PDB entry 7VAZ | X-ray diffraction, 2.73 A resolution | chains D and G of the 3 polymer chains in the assembly

Chain D:
Molecule: 14A fab heavy chain
Organism: Mus musculus
Notes: antibody fragment or engineered binder
Sequence (229 residues; each row starts with the number of its first residue):
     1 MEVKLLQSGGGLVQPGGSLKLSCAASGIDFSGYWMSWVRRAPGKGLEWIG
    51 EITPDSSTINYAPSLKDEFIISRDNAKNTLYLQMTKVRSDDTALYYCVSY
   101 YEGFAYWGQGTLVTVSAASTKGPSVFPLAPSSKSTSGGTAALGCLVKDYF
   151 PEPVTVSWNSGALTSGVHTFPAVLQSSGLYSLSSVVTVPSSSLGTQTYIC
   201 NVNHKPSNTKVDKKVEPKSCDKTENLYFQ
Unresolved in the structure: 131-134, 218-229
Disulfide bonds: Cys-23/Cys-97, Cys-144/Cys-200
Ligand contacts: 2-acetamido-2-deoxy-beta-D-galactopyranose (NGA): Asp-29, Gly-32, Tyr-33, Tyr-101

Chain G:
Molecule: Mucin-1 subunit alpha
UniProt: P15941 (MUC1_HUMAN); residues 1-13 here correspond to UniProt positions 145-157 (UniProt number = residue number + 144)
Sequence (13 residues; each row starts with the number of its first residue):
     1 RPAPGSTAPPAHG
Unresolved in the structure: 1-3
Ligand contacts: 2-acetamido-2-deoxy-beta-D-galactopyranose (NGA): Ser-6, Thr-7, Ala-8

Chain D / chain G interface:
Pairs across the interface (20; chain D residue first):
  Gly-32(D) with Thr-7(G); Ala-8(G), hydrogen bond (backbone-backbone)
  Tyr-33(D) with Ala-8(G), hydrophobic
  Trp-34(D) with Thr-7(G); Ala-8(G); Pro-10(G); His-12(G)
  Glu-51(D) with His-12(G), salt bridge
  Pro-54(D) with Thr-7(G)
  Tyr-100(D) with Ala-8(G); Pro-9(G); Pro-10(G), hydrophobic; Ala-11(G)
  Tyr-101(D) with Ala-8(G), hydrophobic; Pro-9(G)
  Glu-102(D) with Pro-9(G), hydrogen bond (backbone-backbone); Pro-10(G); Ala-11(G)
  Gly-103(D) with Ala-11(G)
  Phe-104(D) with Ala-11(G), hydrophobic
Other interface residues (no listed pair), chain G (7 interface residues in all): Ser-6

Summary:
The interface between chain D and chain G involves 10 residues on one side and 7 on the other; the contacts
include 2 hydrogen bonds and 1 salt bridge. Polar pairs include Glu-51(D)/His-12(G), Gly-32(D)/Ala-8(G) and
Glu-102(D)/Pro-9(G). Ligands of chain D: 2-acetamido-2-deoxy-beta-D-galactopyranose.
Chain D is 14A fab heavy chain (Mus musculus) and chain G is Mucin-1 subunit alpha; the structure, Crystal
structure of antibody 14A in complex with MUC1 glycopeptide(GlycoS), was determined by X-ray diffraction.
